PDB entry 8GRA | electron microscopy, 2.80 A resolution | chains I and F of the 12 polymer chains in the assembly

# Chain I
Molecule: Type VI secretion system spike protein VgrG
Organism: Bacteroides fragilis
UniProt: A0A3E5IG38 (A0A3E5IG38_BACFG); residues 1-616 here = UniProt positions 1-616
Sequence (616 residues; each row starts with the number of its first residue):
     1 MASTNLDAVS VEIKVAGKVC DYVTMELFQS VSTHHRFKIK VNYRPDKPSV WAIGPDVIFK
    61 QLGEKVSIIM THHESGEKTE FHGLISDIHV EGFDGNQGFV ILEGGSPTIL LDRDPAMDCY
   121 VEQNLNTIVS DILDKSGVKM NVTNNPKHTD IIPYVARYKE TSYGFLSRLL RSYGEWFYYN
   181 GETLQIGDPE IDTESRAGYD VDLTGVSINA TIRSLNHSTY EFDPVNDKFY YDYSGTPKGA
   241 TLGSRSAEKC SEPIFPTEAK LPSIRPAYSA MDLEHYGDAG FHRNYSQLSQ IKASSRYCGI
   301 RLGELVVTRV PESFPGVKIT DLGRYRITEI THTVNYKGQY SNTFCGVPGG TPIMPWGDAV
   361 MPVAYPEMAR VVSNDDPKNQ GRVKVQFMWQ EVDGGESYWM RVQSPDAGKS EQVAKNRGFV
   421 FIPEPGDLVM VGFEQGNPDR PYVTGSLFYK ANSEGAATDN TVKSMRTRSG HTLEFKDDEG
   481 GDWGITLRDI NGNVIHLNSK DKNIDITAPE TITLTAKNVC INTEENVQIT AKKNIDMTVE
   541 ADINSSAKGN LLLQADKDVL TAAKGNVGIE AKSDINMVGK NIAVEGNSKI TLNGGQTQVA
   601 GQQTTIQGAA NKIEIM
Not modelled in the structure: 1-2, 616

# Chain F
Molecule: Bacterodales T6SS protein TssD (Hcp)
Organism: Bacteroides fragilis
UniProt: A0A081TQ32 (A0A081TQ32_BACFG); residues 1-129 here = UniProt positions 1-129
Sequence (129 residues; numbered 1 to 129; the number before each row is that of its first residue):
     1 MAFRATLSFA GKEFDVLDCT YSLKRDVDSK GRPSSNIYGG QIRLHVESTD DTSILENMTN
    61 QFKPHSGSIV FKKGDEEAKM KELTWENGYI TEFTENIDIV GSQPMTITFV VSAQVIKIGG
   121 AQFEQNWPK
Not modelled in the structure: 1, 76

# Interface between chain I and chain F
Contacting residue pairs (6):
  Ser3(I) with Asn60(F), hydrogen bond (backbone-side chain); Phe62(F)
  Asp200(I) with Pro128(F)
  Val201(I) with Lys129(F)
  Arg309(I) with Lys129(F)
  Ser313(I) with Asn126(F)
Also at the interface, not in a pair above, chain I (7 interface residues in all): Pro311, Phe314
Also at the interface, not in a pair above, chain F (6 interface residues in all): Thr59

# Overview
7 residues of chain I face 6 of chain F across their interface; the contacts include 1 hydrogen bond. Its one
hydrogen-bonded contact is Ser3(I)-Asn60(F).
Here chain I is Type VI secretion system spike protein VgrG and chain F is Bacterodales T6SS protein TssD
(Hcp), both from Bacteroides fragilis. Entry 8GRA (Structure of Type VI secretion system cargo delivery
vehicle Hcp-VgrG-PAAR) was determined by electron microscopy (same publication as 7YW0).
